Entry 6U0T (electron microscopy, 4.16 A resolution (low resolution: residue-level contacts below are approximate; hydrogen-bond / salt-bridge calls are withheld)); this record covers chains B and K of the 13 polymer chains in the assembly.

Chain B (and K):
Name: Tubulin beta chain
Organism: Tetrahymena thermophila
Notes: chain K of this document is another copy of the same molecule, construct and numbering; everything in this record applies to it too
UniProt: P41352 (TBB_TETTH); numbering as in UniProt (aligned over 1-443)
Sequence (443 residues; row label = number of the first residue in the row):
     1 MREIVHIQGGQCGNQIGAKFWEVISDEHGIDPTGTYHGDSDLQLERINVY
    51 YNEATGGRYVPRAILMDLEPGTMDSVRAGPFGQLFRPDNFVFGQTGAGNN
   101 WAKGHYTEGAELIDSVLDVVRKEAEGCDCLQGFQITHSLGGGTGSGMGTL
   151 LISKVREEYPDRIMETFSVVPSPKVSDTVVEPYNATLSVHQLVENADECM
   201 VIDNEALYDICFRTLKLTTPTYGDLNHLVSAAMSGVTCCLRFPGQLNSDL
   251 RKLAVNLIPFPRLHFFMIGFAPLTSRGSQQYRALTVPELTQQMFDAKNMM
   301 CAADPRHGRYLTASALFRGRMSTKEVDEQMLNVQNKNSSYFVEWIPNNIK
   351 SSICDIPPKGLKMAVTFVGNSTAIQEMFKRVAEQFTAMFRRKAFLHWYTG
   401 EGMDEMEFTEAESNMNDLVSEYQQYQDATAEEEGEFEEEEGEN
Disordered / not traced: 38-47, 431-443
Ligand contacts:
  - GDP (guanosine-5'-diphosphate): Gly10, Gln11, Cys12, Gln15, Asp67, Glu69, Ala97, Asn99, Ser138, Gly141, Gly142, Thr143, Gly144, Asp177, Glu181, Asn204, Leu207, Tyr222, Leu225, Asn226
  - GTP (guanosine-5'-triphosphate): Gln245, Leu246, Asn247, Lys252

Chain B / chain K interface:
Contacting residue pairs - 17 pairs, chain B then chain K:
  Ala54(B) - Tyr281(K)
  Thr55(B) - Gln279(K)
  Thr55(B) - Gln280(K)
  Thr55(B) - Arg282(K)
  Thr55(B) - Ala283(K)
  Arg58(B) - Gln280(K)
  Arg58(B) - Tyr281(K)
  Val60(B) - Tyr281(K)
  Gln83(B) - Tyr281(K)
  Phe85(B) - Tyr281(K)
  Arg86(B) - Tyr281(K)
  Pro87(B) - Tyr281(K)
  Arg121(B) - Gln291(K)
  Lys122(B) - Gln291(K)
  Lys122(B) - Gln292(K)
  Glu123(B) - Gln291(K)
  Glu125(B) - Gln291(K)
Interface residues without a listed pair, chain B (15 interface residues in all): Asp88, Asp118, Gly126
Interface residues without a listed pair, chain K (11 interface residues in all): Gly277, Ser278, Asp295, Arg306

Summary:
The interface between chain B and chain K involves 15 residues on one side and 11 on the other. Chain B binds
GTP and GDP.
Chain B and chain K are both Tubulin beta chain (Tetrahymena thermophila); the structure, Protofilament Ribbon
Flagellar Proteins Rib43a-S, was determined by electron microscopy together with 6U0H and 6U0U from the same
study.
